Entry 8TLQ (electron microscopy, 3.53 A resolution); this record covers chains A and B of the 8 polymer chains in the assembly.

[Chain A]
Protein: DNA polymerase zeta catalytic subunit
Organism: Saccharomyces cerevisiae
Notes: EC 2.7.7.7
UniProtKB: P14284 (DPOZ_YEAST); residues 1-1504 here = UniProt positions 1-1504
Amino-acid sequence (1538 residues; numbered -33 to 1504; the number before each row is that of its first residue; numbers below 1 keep their minus sign (Met-33 is residue -33)):
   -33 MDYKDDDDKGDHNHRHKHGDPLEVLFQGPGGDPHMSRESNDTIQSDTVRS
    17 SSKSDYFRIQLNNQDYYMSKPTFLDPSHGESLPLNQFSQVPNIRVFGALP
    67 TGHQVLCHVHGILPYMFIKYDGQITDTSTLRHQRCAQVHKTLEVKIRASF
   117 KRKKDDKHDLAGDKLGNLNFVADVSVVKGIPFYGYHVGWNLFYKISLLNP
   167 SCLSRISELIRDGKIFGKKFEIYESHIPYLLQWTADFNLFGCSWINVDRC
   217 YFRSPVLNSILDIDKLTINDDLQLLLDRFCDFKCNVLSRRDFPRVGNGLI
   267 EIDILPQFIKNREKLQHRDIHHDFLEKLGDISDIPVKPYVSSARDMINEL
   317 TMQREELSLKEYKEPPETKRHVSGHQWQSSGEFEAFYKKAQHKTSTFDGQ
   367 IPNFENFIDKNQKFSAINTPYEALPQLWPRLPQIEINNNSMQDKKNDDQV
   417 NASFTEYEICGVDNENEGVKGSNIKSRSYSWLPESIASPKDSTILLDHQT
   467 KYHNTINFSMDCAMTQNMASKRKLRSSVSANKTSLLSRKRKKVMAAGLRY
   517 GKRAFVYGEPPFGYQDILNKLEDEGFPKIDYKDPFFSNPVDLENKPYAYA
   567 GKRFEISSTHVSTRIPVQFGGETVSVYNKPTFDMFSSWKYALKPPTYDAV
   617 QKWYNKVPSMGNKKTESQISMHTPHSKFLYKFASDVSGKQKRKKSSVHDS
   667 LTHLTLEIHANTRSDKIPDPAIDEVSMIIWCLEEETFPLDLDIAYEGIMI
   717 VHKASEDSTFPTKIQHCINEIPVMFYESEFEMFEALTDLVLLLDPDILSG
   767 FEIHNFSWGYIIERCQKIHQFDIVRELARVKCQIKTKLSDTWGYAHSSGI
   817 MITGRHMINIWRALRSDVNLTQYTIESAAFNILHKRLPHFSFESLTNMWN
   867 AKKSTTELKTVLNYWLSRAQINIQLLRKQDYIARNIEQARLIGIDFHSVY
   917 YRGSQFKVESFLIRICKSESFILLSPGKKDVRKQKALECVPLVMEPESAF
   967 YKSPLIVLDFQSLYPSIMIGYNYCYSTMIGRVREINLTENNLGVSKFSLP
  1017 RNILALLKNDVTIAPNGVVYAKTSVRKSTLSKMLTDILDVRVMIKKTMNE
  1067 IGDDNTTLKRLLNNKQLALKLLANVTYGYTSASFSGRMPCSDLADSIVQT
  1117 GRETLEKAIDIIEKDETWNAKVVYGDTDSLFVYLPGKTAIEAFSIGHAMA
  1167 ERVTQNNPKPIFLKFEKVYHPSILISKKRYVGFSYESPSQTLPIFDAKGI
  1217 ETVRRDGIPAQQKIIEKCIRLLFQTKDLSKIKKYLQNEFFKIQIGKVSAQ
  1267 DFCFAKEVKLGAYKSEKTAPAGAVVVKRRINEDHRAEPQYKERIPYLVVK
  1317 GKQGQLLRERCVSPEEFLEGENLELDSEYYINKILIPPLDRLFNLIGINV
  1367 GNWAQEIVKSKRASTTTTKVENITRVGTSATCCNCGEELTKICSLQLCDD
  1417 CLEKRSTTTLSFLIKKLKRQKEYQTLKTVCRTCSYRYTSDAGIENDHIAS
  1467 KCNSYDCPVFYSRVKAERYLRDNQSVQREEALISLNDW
Not modelled in the structure: -33 to 19, 118-129, 298-302, 339-340, 399-512, 624-660, 801-802, 1374-1400, 1406, 1411-1412
Sequence notes: initiating methionine (-33); expression tag (-32 to 0)
Bound ions: Ca2+: Phe976, Asp1144 (together with 2'-deoxycytidine-5'-triphosphate); 4Fe-4S cluster Fe: Cys1446, Cys1449, Cys1468, Cys1473
Small-molecule neighbours:
  - 2'-deoxycytidine-5'-triphosphate (DCP): Phe976, Gln977, Ser978, Leu979, Tyr980, Pro981, Arg1057, Lys1086, Asn1090, Tyr1093, Thr1143, Asp1144, Lys1180
  - 4Fe-4S cluster (SF4): Arg852, Pro854, Cys1446, Cys1449, Cys1468, Cys1473, Val1475, Phe1476
UniProt features mapped onto this chain:
  - zinc finger: Cys1398 to Cys1417 (CysA-type)
  - motif: Cys1446 to Cys1473 (CysB motif)
  - binding site (Zn(2+)): Cys1398, Cys1401, Cys1414, Cys1417
  - binding site ([4Fe-4S] cluster): Cys1446, Cys1449, Cys1468, Cys1473

[Chain B]
Protein: DNA repair protein REV1
Organism: Saccharomyces cerevisiae
Notes: EC 2.7.7.-
UniProtKB: P12689 (REV1_YEAST); residue numbers follow UniProt; this construct covers 1-985
Amino-acid sequence (985 residues; numbered 1 to 985; the number before each row is that of its first residue):
     1 MGEHGGLVDLLDSDLEYSINRETPDKNNCLSQQSVNDSHLTAKTGGLNAR
    51 SFLSTLSDDSLIEYVNQLSQTNKNNSNPTAGTLRFTTKNISCDELHADLG
   101 GGEDSPIARSVIEIQESDSNGDDVKKNTVYTREAYFHEKAHGQTLQDQIL
   151 KDQYKDQISSQSSKIFKNCVIYINGYTKPGRLQLHEMIVLHGGKFLHYLS
   201 SKKTVTHIVASNLPLKKRIEFANYKVVSPDWIVDSVKEARLLPWQNYSLT
   251 SKLDEQQKKLDNCKTVNSIPLPSETSLHKGSKCVGSALLPVEQQSPVNLN
   301 NLEAKRIVACDDPDFLTSYFAHSRLHHLSAWKANLKDKFLNENIHKYTKI
   351 TDKDTYIIFHIDFDCFFATVAYLCRSSSFSACDFKRDPIVVCHGTKNSDI
   401 ASCNYVARSYGIKNGMWVSQAEKMLPNGIKLISLPYTFEQFQLKSEAFYS
   451 TLKRLNIFNLILPISIDEAVCVRIIPDNIHNTNTLNARLCEEIRQEIFQG
   501 TNGCTVSIGCSDSLVLARLALKMAKPNGYNITFKSNLSEEFWSSFKLDDL
   551 PGVGHSTLSRLESTFDSPHSLNDLRKRYTLDALKASVGSKLGMKIHLALQ
   601 GQDDEESLKILYDPKEVLQRKSLSIDINWGIRFKNITQVDLFIERGCQYL
   651 LEKLNEINKTTSQITLKLMRRCKDAPIEPPKYMGMGRCDSFSRSSRLGIP
   701 TNEFGIIATEMKSLYRTLGCPPMELRGLALQFNKLVDVGPDNNQLKLRLP
   751 FKTIVTNRAFEALPEDVKNDINNEFEKRNYKRKESGLTSNSLSSKKKGFA
   801 ISRLEVNDLPSTMEEQFMNELPTQIRAEVRHDLRIQKKIQQTKLGNLQEK
   851 IKRREESLQNEKNHFMGQNSIFQPIKFQNLTRFKKICQLVKQWVAETLGD
   901 GGPHEKDVKLFVKYLIKLCDSNRVHLVLHLSNLISRELNLCAFLNQDHSG
   951 FQTWERILLNDIIPLLNRNKHTYQTVRKLDMDFEV
Not modelled in the structure: 1-127, 252-861
UniProt features mapped onto this chain:
  - region (Interaction with target DNA): Tyr319 to Ser329, Thr395 to Asn397, Gly554 to Thr557, Arg620 to Asn628
  - binding site (dCTP): Arg324, Asp362 to Phe366, Ser402 to Arg408, Asn414, Asp467
  - binding site (Mg(2+)): Asp362, Phe363, Asp467, Glu468
  - site (Interaction with target DNA): Lys681, Ser692, Ser694
  - mutagenesis: Gly193 (G193R: Loss of activity), Asp467 to Glu468 (Loss of dCTP transferase activity)

[Chain A / chain B interface]
Residue-residue contacts - 42 pairs, chain A then chain B:
  Gln344(A) with Pro179(B), hydrogen bond (side chain-backbone); Gln183(B)
  Phe352(A) with Tyr154(B)
  Tyr565(A) with Leu215(B), hydrophobic
  Ala566(A) with Leu215(B), hydrophobic; Ile219(B), hydrophobic
  Lys568(A) with Leu215(B)
  Phe601(A) with Tyr973(B), hydrophobic
  Arg948(A) with Tyr130(B); Glu138(B), salt bridge
  Lys951(A) with Gln146(B)
  Ala952(A) with Lys139(B); Gln143(B)
  Leu953(A) with Lys139(B); Gln143(B), hydrogen bond (backbone-side chain)
  Glu954(A) with Gln143(B); Gln146(B), hydrogen bond; His197(B)
  Cys955(A) with Leu182(B), hydrophobic
  Val956(A) with Arg181(B)
  Leu958(A) with Tyr176(B), hydrophobic
  Val959(A) with Gly175(B)
  Glu961(A) with Asn174(B), hydrogen bond; Asn212(B); Leu213(B); Pro214(B)
  Pro962(A) with Pro214(B)
  Ser964(A) with Leu215(B)
  Arg999(A) with Leu150(B); Tyr154(B)
  Ser1099(A) with Tyr135(B)
  Phe1100(A) with Tyr130(B), hydrophobic; Thr131(B); Arg132(B)
  Gln1115(A) with Arg181(B), hydrogen bond (side chain-backbone); Leu182(B)
  Arg1118(A) with Gly175(B); Arg181(B)
  Glu1122(A) with Tyr176(B); Thr177(B); Gly180(B)
  Lys1193(A) with Asn174(B), hydrogen bond
Also at the interface, not in a pair above, chain A (33 interface residues in all): Ser345, Glu348, Phe570, Met960, Glu963, Ile1125, Ile1191, Leu1361
Also at the interface, not in a pair above, chain B (30 interface residues in all): Gly142, Lys178, Lys216, Lys217

[Summary]
Chain A and chain B form an interface of 33 and 30 residues respectively; the contacts include 6 hydrogen
bonds and 1 salt bridge. Polar contacts include Arg948(A)-Glu138(B), Gln344(A)-Pro179(B) and
Leu953(A)-Gln143(B). Chain A binds 2'-deoxycytidine-5'-triphosphate and 4Fe-4S cluster.
Here chain A is DNA polymerase zeta catalytic subunit and chain B is DNA repair protein REV1, both from
Saccharomyces cerevisiae. Entry 8TLQ (Cryo-EM structure of the Rev1-Polzeta-DNA-dCTP complex) was determined
by electron microscopy, deposited together with 8TLT.
